Entry 5VNE (X-ray diffraction, 2.70 A resolution); this record covers chains A and C of the 4 polymer chains in the assembly.

[Chain A]
Name: Protein transport protein Sec23A
Organism: Homo sapiens
UniProt: Q15436 (SC23A_HUMAN); numbering as in UniProt (aligned over 1-764)
Chain sequence (764 residues; row label = number of the first residue in the row):
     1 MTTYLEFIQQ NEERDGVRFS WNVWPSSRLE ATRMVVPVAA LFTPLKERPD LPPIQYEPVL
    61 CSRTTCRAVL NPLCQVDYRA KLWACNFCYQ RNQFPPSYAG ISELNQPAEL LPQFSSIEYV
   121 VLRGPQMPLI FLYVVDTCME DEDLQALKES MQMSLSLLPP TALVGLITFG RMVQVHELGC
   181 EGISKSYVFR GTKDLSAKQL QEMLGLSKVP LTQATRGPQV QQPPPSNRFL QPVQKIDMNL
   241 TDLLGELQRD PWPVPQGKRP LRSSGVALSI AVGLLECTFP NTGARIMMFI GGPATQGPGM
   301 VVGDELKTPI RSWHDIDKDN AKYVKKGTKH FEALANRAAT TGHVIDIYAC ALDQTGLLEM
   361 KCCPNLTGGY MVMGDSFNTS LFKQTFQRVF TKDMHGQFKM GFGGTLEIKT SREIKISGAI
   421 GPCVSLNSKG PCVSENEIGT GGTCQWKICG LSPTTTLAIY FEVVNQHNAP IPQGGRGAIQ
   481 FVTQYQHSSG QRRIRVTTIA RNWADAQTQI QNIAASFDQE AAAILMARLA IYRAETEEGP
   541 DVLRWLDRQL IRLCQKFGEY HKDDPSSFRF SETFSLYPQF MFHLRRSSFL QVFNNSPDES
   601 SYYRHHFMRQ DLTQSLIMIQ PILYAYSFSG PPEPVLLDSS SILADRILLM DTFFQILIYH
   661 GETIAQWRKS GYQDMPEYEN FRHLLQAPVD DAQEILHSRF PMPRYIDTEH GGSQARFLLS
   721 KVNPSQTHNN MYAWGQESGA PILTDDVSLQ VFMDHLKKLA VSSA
Disordered / not traced: 1-2, 206-224, 465-474, 538-540, 724-745
Metal / ion sites: Zn2+: Cys-61, Cys-66, Cys-85, Cys-88

[Chain C]
Name: Vesicle-trafficking protein SEC22b
Organism: Mus musculus
UniProt: O08547 (SC22B_MOUSE); residues 1-157 here = UniProt positions 1-157
Chain sequence (157 residues; row label = number of the first residue in the row):
     1 MVLLTMIARV ADGLPLAASM QEDEQSGRDL QQYQSQAKQL FRKLNEQSPT RCTLEAGAMT
    61 FHYIIEQGVC YLVLCEAAFP KKLAFAYLED LHSEFDEQHG KKVPTVSRPY SFIEFDTFIQ
   121 KTKKLYIDSR ARRNLGSINT ELQDVQRIMV ANIEEVL
Disordered / not traced: 24-28, 131-147
Swiss-Prot annotation at these positions:
  - modified residue: Lys-38 (N6-acetyllysine), Ser-137 (Phosphoserine), Thr-140 (Phosphothreonine)

[Chain A / chain C interface]
Pairs across the interface (5; chain A residue first):
  Arg-249(A) / Arg-130(C)
  Pro-253(A) / Ile-127(C)  hydrophobic
  Pro-255(A) / Met-1(C)  hydrophobic
  Gln-256(A) / Met-1(C)  hydrogen bond (backbone-side chain)
  Gln-256(A) / Pro-80(C)
Interface residues without a listed pair, chain A (5 interface residues in all): Val-254
Interface residues without a listed pair, chain C (6 interface residues in all): Ala-78, Asp-128

[Summary]
5 residues of chain A face 6 of chain C across their interface, with 1 hydrogen bond. Its one hydrogen-bonded
contact is Gln-256(A)/Met-1(C). Cys-61(A), Cys-66(A), Cys-85(A) and Cys-88(A) form the Zn2+ site.
Chain A is Protein transport protein Sec23A (Homo sapiens) and chain C is Vesicle-trafficking protein SEC22b
(Mus musculus); the structure, Crystal structure of Sec23a/Sec24a/Sec22 complexed with Emp24 sorting motif,
was determined by X-ray diffraction (same publication as 5VNF, 5VNG, 5VNH, 5VNI, 5VNJ, 5VNK and 4 further
entries).
